PDB entry 8VWS | electron microscopy, 3.10 A resolution | chains C and J of the 10 polymer chains in the assembly

== Chain C ==
Name: Histone H2A type 1
Organism: Homo sapiens
UniProtKB: P0C0S8 (H2A1_HUMAN); residues 1-129 here correspond to UniProt positions 2-130 (UniProt number = residue number + 1)
Sequence (129 residues; each row starts with the number of its first residue):
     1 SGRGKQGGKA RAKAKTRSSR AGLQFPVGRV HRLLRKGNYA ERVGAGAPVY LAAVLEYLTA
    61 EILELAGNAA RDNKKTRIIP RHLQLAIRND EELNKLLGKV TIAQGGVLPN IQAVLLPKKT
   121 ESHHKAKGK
Not modelled in the structure: 1-11, 119-129
Curated features (UniProtKB/Swiss-Prot):
  - modified residue: Ser1 (N-acetylserine), Arg3 (Citrulline), Lys5 (N6-(2-hydroxyisobutyryl)lysine), Lys9 (N6-(2-hydroxyisobutyryl)lysine), Lys13 (N6-(beta-hydroxybutyryl)lysine), Lys36 (N6-(2-hydroxyisobutyryl)lysine), Lys74 (N6-(2-hydroxyisobutyryl)lysine), Lys75 (N6-(2-hydroxyisobutyryl)lysine), Lys95 (N6-(2-hydroxyisobutyryl)lysine), Lys99 (N6-glutaryllysine), Gln104 (N5-methylglutamine), Lys118 (N6-(2-hydroxyisobutyryl)lysine), Lys119 (N6-crotonyllysine), Thr120 (Phosphothreonine), Lys125 (N6-crotonyllysine)
  - cross-link (Glycyl lysine isopeptide (Lys-Gly)): Lys13 (interchain with G-Cter in ubiquitin), Lys15 (interchain with G-Cter in ubiquitin), Lys119 (interchain with G-Cter in ubiquitin)

== Chain J ==
Molecule: 601 J strand (damaged strand)
Sequence (147 nucleotides; each row starts with the number of its first residue):
     1 ATCGGATGTA TAGATCTGAC ACGTGCCTGG AGACTAGGGA GTAATCCCCT TGGCGGTTAA
    61 AACGCGGGGG ACAGCGCGTA CGTGCGTTTA AGCGGTGCTA GAGCTGTCTA CGACCAATTG
   121 AGCGGCCTCG GCACCGGGAT TCTCGAT
Modified positions: 8OG (8-oxo-2'-deoxy-guanosine-5'-monophosphate) at position 13

== Chain C / chain J interface ==
Pairs across the interface - 14 pairs, chain C then chain J:
  Arg29(C) - DG122(J)  phosphate contact
  Arg29(C) - DC123(J)  salt bridge to the phosphate
  Arg42(C) - DG112(J)  hydrogen bond to the sugar
  Arg42(C) - DA113(J)  phosphate contact
  Val43(C) - DG112(J)  sugar contact
  Val43(C) - DA113(J)  hydrogen bond to the phosphate
  Gly44(C) - DG112(J)  phosphate contact
  Ala45(C) - DG112(J)  hydrogen bond to the phosphate
  Lys75(C) - DC132(J)  phosphate contact
  Lys75(C) - DA133(J)  salt bridge to the phosphate
  Thr76(C) - DG131(J)  hydrogen bond to the phosphate
  Thr76(C) - DC132(J)  hydrogen bond to the phosphate
  Arg77(C) - DG131(J)  sugar contact
  Arg77(C) - DC132(J)  hydrogen bond to the phosphate
Also at the interface, not in a pair above, chain C (13 interface residues in all): Lys13, Thr16, His31, Glu41, Lys74
Also at the interface, not in a pair above, chain J (9 interface residues in all): DG120, DA121

== Overview ==
Chain C and chain J form an interface of 13 and 9 residues respectively; the contacts include 6 hydrogen bonds
and 2 salt bridges. Polar contacts include Arg42(C)-DG112(J), Val43(C)-DA113(J) and Ala45(C)-DG112(J).
Chain C is Histone H2A type 1 (Homo sapiens) and chain J is 601 J strand (damaged strand); the structure,
Nucleosome containing 8oxoG at SHL-6, was determined by electron microscopy (same publication as 8VWT, 8VWU
and 8VWV).
